7QNA - chains D and E of the 6 polymer chains in the assembly; structure by electron microscopy, 3.00 A resolution.

Chain D (and E):
Name: Gamma-aminobutyric acid receptor subunit beta-3
Source organism: Homo sapiens
Notes: chain E of this document is another copy of the same molecule, construct and numbering; everything in this record applies to it too
UniProt: P28472 (GBRB3_HUMAN); residues -24 to 448 here correspond to UniProt positions 1-473 (UniProt number = residue number + 25)
Sequence (473 residues; row label = number of the first residue in the row; numbers below 1 keep their minus sign (Met-24 is residue -24)):
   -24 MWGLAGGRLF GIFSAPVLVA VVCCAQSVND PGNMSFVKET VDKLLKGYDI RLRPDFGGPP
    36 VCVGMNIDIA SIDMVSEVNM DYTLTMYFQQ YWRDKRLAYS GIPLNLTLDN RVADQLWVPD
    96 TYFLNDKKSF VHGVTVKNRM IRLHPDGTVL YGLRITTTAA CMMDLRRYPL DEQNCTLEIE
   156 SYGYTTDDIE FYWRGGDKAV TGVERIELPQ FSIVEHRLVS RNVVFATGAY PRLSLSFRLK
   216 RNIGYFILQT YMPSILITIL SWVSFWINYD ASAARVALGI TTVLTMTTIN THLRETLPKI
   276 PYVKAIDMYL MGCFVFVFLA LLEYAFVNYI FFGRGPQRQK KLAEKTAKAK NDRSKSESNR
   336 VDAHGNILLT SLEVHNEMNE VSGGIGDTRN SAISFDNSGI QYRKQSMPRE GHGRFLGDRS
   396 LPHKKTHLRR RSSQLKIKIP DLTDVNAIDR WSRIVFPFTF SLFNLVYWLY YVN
Unresolved in the structure: -24 to 6, 308-421, 448
Swiss-Prot annotation at these positions:
  - binding site (benzamidine): Asp95 to Tyr97, Glu155 to Tyr157, Phe200
  - binding site (4-aminobutanoate): Tyr97, Glu155, Tyr157, Thr202
  - binding site (histamine): Tyr97, Ser156, Tyr157, Thr202
  - glycosylation (N-linked (GlcNAc...) asparagine): Asn8, Asn80, Asn149
Cystine bridges: Cys136-Cys150
Glycans and other covalent adducts: N-acetylglucosamine (NAG) linked to Asn80; glycan linked to Asn149

Interface between chain D and chain E:
Pairs across the interface (80; chain D residue first):
  Gly7(D) - Phe31(E)
  Met9(D) - Leu27(E)  hydrophobic
  Met9(D) - Arg28(E)
  Met9(D) - Phe31(E)  hydrophobic
  Met9(D) - Arg71(E)
  Lys13(D) - Asp24(E)
  Lys13(D) - Arg26(E)
  Val16(D) - Arg26(E)
  Asp17(D) - Arg26(E)  salt bridge
  Leu20(D) - Arg26(E)
  Asp48(D) - Lys102(E)
  Tyr62(D) - Tyr97(E)  hydrogen bond
  Tyr62(D) - Leu99(E)
  Tyr62(D) - Tyr157(E)
  Thr82(D) - Gly158(E)
  Asp84(D) - Arg26(E)
  Arg86(D) - Ile25(E)
  Arg86(D) - Asp89(E)  hydrogen bond (side chain-backbone)
  Arg86(D) - Leu91(E)
  Phe105(D) - Lys102(E)
  Phe105(D) - Lys103(E)
  His107(D) - Lys102(E)
  Val109(D) - Tyr97(E)
  Val109(D) - Phe98(E)  hydrophobic
  Val109(D) - Ser104(E)
  Val109(D) - Phe105(E)
  Val109(D) - Ile130(E)  hydrophobic
  Thr110(D) - Thr96(E)  hydrogen bond (side chain-backbone)
  Thr110(D) - Ile130(E)
  Asn113(D) - Tyr97(E)
  Asn113(D) - Tyr157(E)
  Arg114(D) - Tyr157(E)
  Met115(D) - Tyr157(E)  hydrophobic
  Arg117(D) - Gly158(E)
  Arg117(D) - Thr202(E)
  Arg117(D) - Tyr205(E)  hydrogen bond
  Gly127(D) - Tyr157(E)
  Leu128(D) - Tyr157(E)
  Arg129(D) - Tyr97(E)
  Arg129(D) - Phe98(E)  hydrogen bond (side chain-backbone)
  Arg129(D) - Leu99(E)
  Arg129(D) - Asp101(E)  salt bridge
  Arg129(D) - Tyr157(E)
  Tyr143(D) - Lys274(E)
  Glu182(D) - Met137(E)
  Pro184(D) - Lys274(E)
  Pro184(D) - Pro276(E)
  Gln185(D) - Lys274(E)  hydrogen bond
  Asn217(D) - Pro276(E)
  Tyr220(D) - Lys274(E)
  Tyr220(D) - Ile275(E)
  Tyr220(D) - Pro276(E)
  Phe221(D) - Lys274(E)
  Leu223(D) - Arg269(E)
  Leu223(D) - Met286(E)  hydrophobic
  Gln224(D) - Arg269(E)  hydrogen bond
  Leu231(D) - Phe289(E)  hydrophobic
  Leu231(D) - Phe293(E)
  Ile232(D) - Val258(E)  hydrophobic
  Ile234(D) - Phe293(E)  hydrophobic
  Leu235(D) - Phe293(E)  hydrophobic
  Leu235(D) - Leu296(E)  hydrophobic
  Val238(D) - Leu297(E)  hydrophobic
  Val238(D) - Ala300(E)  hydrophobic
  Trp241(D) - Tyr304(E)  hydrophobic
  Ile242(D) - Asn303(E)
  Asn243(D) - Asn303(E)  hydrogen bond (backbone-side chain)
  Ala246(D) - Ser247(E)
  Ala248(D) - Ala248(E)  hydrophobic
  Ala249(D) - Ser247(E)
  Ala249(D) - Ala248(E)
  Ala249(D) - Val251(E)
  Leu253(D) - Val251(E)  hydrophobic
  Leu253(D) - Ile255(E)  hydrophobic
  Thr256(D) - Ile255(E)
  Thr260(D) - Leu259(E)
  Thr260(D) - Thr262(E)
  His267(D) - Thr266(E)
  His267(D) - Glu270(E)  salt bridge
  Arg428(D) - Tyr304(E)
Interface residues without a listed pair, chain D (55 interface residues in all): Val12, Leu81, Leu83, Val111, Gly219, Ala252, Thr257, Leu259
Interface residues without a listed pair, chain E (55 interface residues in all): Gly22, Gly32, Pro94, Asp95, Val106, Leu128, Tyr159, Asn265, Asp282, Phe307

In short:
Chain D and chain E each contribute 55 residues to their interface; the contacts include 8 hydrogen bonds and
3 salt bridges. Among the polar pairs are Asp17(D)-Arg26(E), Arg129(D)-Asp101(E) and His267(D)-Glu270(E).
N-acetylglucosamine is covalently linked to Asn80(D).
Both chains are Gamma-aminobutyric acid receptor subunit beta-3 (Homo sapiens). Entry 7QNA (Cryo-EM structure
of human full-length alpha4beta3gamma2 GABA(A)R in complex with GABA and nanobody Nb25) was determined by
electron microscopy, deposited together with 7QN5, 7QN6, 7QN7, 7QN8, 7QN9, 7QNB and 3 further entries.
